Entry 1NEZ (X-ray diffraction, 2.10 A resolution); this record covers chains A and B of the 4 polymer chains in the assembly.

Chain A:
Name: H-2 class I histocompatibility antigen, TLA(C) alpha chain
UniProt: P14433 (HA1U_MOUSE); residues 1-274 here correspond to UniProt positions 27-300 (UniProt number = residue number + 26)
Sequence (274 residues; numbered 1 to 274; the number before each row is that of its first residue):
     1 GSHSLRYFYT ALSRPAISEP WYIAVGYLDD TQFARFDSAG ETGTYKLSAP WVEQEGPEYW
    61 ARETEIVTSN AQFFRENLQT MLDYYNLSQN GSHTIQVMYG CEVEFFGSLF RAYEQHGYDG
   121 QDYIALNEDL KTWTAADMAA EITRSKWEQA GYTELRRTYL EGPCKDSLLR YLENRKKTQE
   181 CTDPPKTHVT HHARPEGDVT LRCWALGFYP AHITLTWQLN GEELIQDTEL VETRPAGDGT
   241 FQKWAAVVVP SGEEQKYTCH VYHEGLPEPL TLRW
Disulfide bonds: Cys101-Cys164, Cys203-Cys259

Chain B:
Name: Beta-2-microglobulin
UniProt: P01887 (B2MG_MOUSE); residues 1-99 here correspond to UniProt positions 21-119 (UniProt number = residue number + 20)
Sequence (99 residues; row label = number of the first residue in the row):
     1 IQKTPQIQVY SRHPPENGKP NILNCYVTQF HPPHIEIQML KNGKKIPKVE MSDMSFSKDW
    61 SFYILAHTEF TPTETDTYAC RVKHDSMAEP KTVYWDRDM
Disulfide bonds: Cys25-Cys80

Interface between chain A and chain B:
Contacting residue pairs - 54 pairs, chain A then chain B:
  Phe8(A) with Ser55(B); Phe56(B)
  Tyr9(A) with Phe56(B)
  Thr10(A) with Phe56(B); Phe62(B)
  Leu12(A) with Pro33(B), hydrophobic
  Val25(A) with Asp53(B); Ser55(B)
  Tyr27(A) with Ser55(B); Tyr63(B)
  Gln32(A) with Asp53(B), hydrogen bond
  Arg35(A) with Asp53(B), salt bridge
  Thr94(A) with His31(B); Pro33(B)
  Gln96(A) with His31(B), hydrogen bond; Phe56(B); Trp60(B), hydrogen bond (side chain-backbone); Phe62(B)
  Val97(A) with Phe56(B)
  Gln115(A) with Trp60(B)
  His116(A) with Trp60(B)
  Gly117(A) with Trp60(B)
  Asp119(A) with His31(B)
  Gly120(A) with His31(B), hydrogen bond (backbone-side chain); Asp59(B); Trp60(B)
  Gln121(A) with Trp60(B)
  Asp122(A) with Trp60(B), hydrogen bond
  His192(A) with Asp98(B), salt bridge
  Arg202(A) with Asp98(B), hydrogen bond (side chain-backbone)
  Trp204(A) with Asp98(B); Met99(B)
  Val231(A) with Gln8(B)
  Glu232(A) with Gln8(B), hydrogen bond (backbone-side chain); Tyr26(B); Thr28(B), hydrogen bond; Gln29(B)
  Thr233(A) with Tyr26(B)
  Arg234(A) with Gln8(B), hydrogen bond; Tyr10(B); Tyr26(B); Met99(B), hydrogen bond (side chain-backbone)
  Pro235(A) with Tyr10(B), hydrogen bond (backbone-side chain); Asn24(B); Tyr26(B); Leu65(B), hydrophobic
  Ala236(A) with Arg12(B), hydrogen bond (backbone-side chain); Asn24(B), hydrogen bond (backbone-side chain)
  Gly237(A) with Arg12(B), hydrogen bond (backbone-side chain)
  Asp238(A) with Arg12(B), salt bridge
  Gln242(A) with Tyr10(B); Ser11(B), hydrogen bond (side chain-backbone); Arg12(B), hydrogen bond (side chain-backbone)
  Trp244(A) with Met99(B), hydrogen bond (side chain-backbone)
Interface residues without a listed pair, chain A (34 interface residues in all): Met98, His188, Leu206
Interface residues without a listed pair, chain B (25 interface residues in all): Ile1, His13, Pro14, Met54, Arg97

In short:
Chain A and chain B form an interface of 34 and 25 residues respectively, with 17 hydrogen bonds and 3 salt
bridges. Among the polar pairs are Arg35(A)-Asp53(B), His192(A)-Asp98(B) and Asp238(A)-Arg12(B).
Here chain A is H-2 class I histocompatibility antigen, TLA(C) alpha chain and chain B is
Beta-2-microglobulin. Entry 1NEZ (The Crystal Structure of a TL/CD8aa Complex at 2.1A resolution:Implications
for Memory T cell Generation, Co-receptor ...) was determined by X-ray diffraction.
